6P16 - chain B; structure by X-ray diffraction, 1.91 A resolution.

== Chain B ==
Name: PmoF1
From: Methylocystis sp. ATCC 49242
Amino-acid sequence (121 residues; row label = number of the first residue in the row):
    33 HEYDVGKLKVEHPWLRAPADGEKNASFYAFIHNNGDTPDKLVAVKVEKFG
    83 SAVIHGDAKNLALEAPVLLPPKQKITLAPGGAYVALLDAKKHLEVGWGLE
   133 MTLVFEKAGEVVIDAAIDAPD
Not modelled in the structure: 153
Bound ions: Cu ion site 1: H33, H44 (shared with 1 residue of chain A); Cu ion site 2: E43 (shared with 2 residues of chain A)
From the paper describing this entry:
  - Cu ion coordination: E43

== Overview ==
H33 and H44 form the Cu ion site 1. The paper reports Cu ion coordination by E43.
Chain B is PmoF1 (Methylocystis sp. ATCC 49242); the structure, Cu-bound PCuAC domain from PmoF1, was
determined by X-ray diffraction together with 6P17, 6P1E, 6P1F and 6P1G from the same study.
